PDB entry 5XKW | X-ray diffraction, 1.70 A resolution | chain A

[Chain A]
Name: Myoglobin
Source organism: Physeter catodon
UniProt: P02185 (MYG_PHYCD); residues 1-153 here correspond to UniProt positions 2-154 (UniProt number = residue number + 1)
Chain sequence (153 residues; numbered 1 to 153; the number before each row is that of its first residue):
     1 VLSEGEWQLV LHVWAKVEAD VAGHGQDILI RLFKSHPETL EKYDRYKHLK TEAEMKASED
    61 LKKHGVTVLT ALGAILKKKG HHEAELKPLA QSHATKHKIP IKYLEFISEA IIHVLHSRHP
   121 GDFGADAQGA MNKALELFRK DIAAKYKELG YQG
Differences from the reference sequence: engineered mutation Tyr43 (Phe44 in P02185), Tyr46 (Phe47 in P02185)
UniProt features mapped onto this chain:
  - binding site (nitrite): His64
  - binding site (O2): His64
  - binding site (heme b): His93
  - modified residue: Ser3 (Phosphoserine), Thr67 (Phosphothreonine)
Ion coordination: heme Fe near His93 (its only coordinating residue here)
Ligand contacts: heme (HEM): Leu32, Thr39, Lys42, Tyr43, Arg45, His64, Thr67, Val68, Ala71, Leu72, Leu89, Ser92, His93, His97, Ile99, Tyr103, Leu104, Ile107, Ile111, Phe138

[Summary]
Bound to chain A: heme. Curated annotation (UniProt) lists nitrite-binding residue His64, O2-binding residue
His64 and heme b-binding residue His93.
Chain A is Myoglobin (Physeter catodon); the structure, myoglobin mutant F43Y/F46Y, was determined by X-ray
diffraction, deposited together with 5XKV.
